8AYH - chains C and A of the 3 polymer chains in the assembly; structure by electron microscopy, 3.35 A resolution.

# Chain C
Name: Complement C5 beta chain
Source organism: Homo sapiens
Notes: fragment: beta chain
Reference sequence: P01031 (CO5_HUMAN); numbering as in UniProt (aligned over 19-675)
Chain sequence (657 residues; each row starts with the number of its first residue):
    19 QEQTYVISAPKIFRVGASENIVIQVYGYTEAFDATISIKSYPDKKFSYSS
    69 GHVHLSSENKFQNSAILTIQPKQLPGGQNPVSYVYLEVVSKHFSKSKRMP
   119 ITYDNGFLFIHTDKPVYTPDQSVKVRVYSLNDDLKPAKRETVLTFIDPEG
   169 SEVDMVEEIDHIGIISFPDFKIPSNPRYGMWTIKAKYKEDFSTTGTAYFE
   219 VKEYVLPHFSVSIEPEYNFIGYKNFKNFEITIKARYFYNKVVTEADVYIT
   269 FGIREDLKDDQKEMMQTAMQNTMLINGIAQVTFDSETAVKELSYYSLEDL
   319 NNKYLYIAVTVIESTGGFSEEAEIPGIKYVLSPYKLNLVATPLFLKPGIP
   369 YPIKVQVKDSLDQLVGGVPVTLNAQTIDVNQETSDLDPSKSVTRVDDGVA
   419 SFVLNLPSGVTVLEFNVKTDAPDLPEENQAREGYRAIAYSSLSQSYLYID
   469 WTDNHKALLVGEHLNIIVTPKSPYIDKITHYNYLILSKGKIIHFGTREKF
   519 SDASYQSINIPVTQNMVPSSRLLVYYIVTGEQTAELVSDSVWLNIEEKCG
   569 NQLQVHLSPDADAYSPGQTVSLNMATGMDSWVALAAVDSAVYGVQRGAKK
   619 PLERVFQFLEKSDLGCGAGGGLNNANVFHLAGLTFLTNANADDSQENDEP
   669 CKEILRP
Disordered / not traced: 19, 612-619
Cystine bridges: C634-C669

# Chain A
Name: Complement C5 alpha chain
Source organism: Homo sapiens
Reference sequence: P01031 (CO5_HUMAN); residue numbers follow UniProt; this construct covers 678-1676
Chain sequence (999 residues; numbered 678 to 1676; the number before each row is that of its first residue):
   678 TLQKKIEEIAAKYKHSVVKKCCYDGACVNNDETCEQRAARISLGPRCIKA
   728 FTECCVVASQLRANISHKDMQLGRLHMKTLLPVSKPEIRSYFPESWLWEV
   778 HLVPRRKQLQFALPDSLTTWEIQGVGISNTGICVADTVKAKVFKDVFLEM
   828 NIPYSVVRGEQIQLKGTVYNYRTSGMQFCVKMSAVEGICTSESPVIDHQG
   878 TKSSKCVRQKVEGSSSHLVTFTVLPLEIGLHNINFSLETWFGKEILVKTL
   928 RVVPEGVKRESYSGVTLDPRGIYGTISRRKEFPYRIPLDLVPKTEIKRIL
   978 SVKGLLVGEILSAVLSQEGINILTHLPKGSAEAELMSVVPVFYVFHYLET
  1028 GNHWNIFHSDPLIEKQKLKKKLKEGMLSIMSYRNADYSYSVWKGGSASTW
  1078 LTAFALRVLGQVNKYVEQNQNSICNSLLWLVENYQLDNGSFKENSQYQPI
  1128 KLQGTLPVEARENSLYLTAFTVIGIRKAFDICPLVKIDTALIKADNFLLE
  1178 NTLPAQSTFTLAISAYALSLGDKTHPQFRSIVSALKREALVKGNPPIYRF
  1228 WKDNLQHKDSSVPNTGTARMVETTAYALLTSLNLKDINYVNPVIKWLSEE
  1278 QRYGGGFYSTQDTINAIEGLTEYSLLVKQLRLSMDIDVSYKHKGALHNYK
  1328 MTDKNFLGRPVEVLLNDDLIVSTGFGSGLATVHVTTVVHKTSTSEEVCSF
  1378 YLKIDTQDIEASHYRGYGNSDYKRIVACASYKPSREESSSGSSHAVMDIS
  1428 LPTGISANEEDLKALVEGVDQLFTDYQIKDGHVILQLNSIPSSDFLCVRF
  1478 RIFELFEVGFLSPATFTVYEYHRPDKQCTMFYSTSNIKIQKVCEGAACKC
  1528 VEADCGQMQEELDLTISAETRKQTACKPEIAYAYKVSITSITVENVFVKY
  1578 KATLLDIYKTGEAVAEKDSEITFIKKVTCTNAELVKGRQYLIMGKEALQI
  1628 KYNFSFRYIYPLDSLTWIEYWPRDTTCSSCQAFLANLDEFAEDIFLNGC
Disordered / not traced: 869-879, 1389-1398, 1514-1676
Cystine bridges: C698-C724, C699-C731, C711-C732, C856-C883, C1101-C1159, C1375-C1505, C1405-C1474
Residues lining bound ligands: H1H (5-methoxy-2-[[(1S)-1-(2-methoxyphenyl)ethyl]carbamoylamino]-4-(4-methylpentoxy)benzoic acid): I683, I686, Y700, A703, C704, V705, C731, V734, A735, R739, H744, M747, Q748, G750, R751, M754

# Interface between chain C and chain A
Pairs across the interface (187; chain C residue first):
  H129(C) with W775(A)
  D131(C) with S772(A); W775(A)
  K132(C) with P770(A)
  T136(C) with I765(A); Y768(A)
  Q139(C) with Y768(A), hydrogen bond; F769(A), hydrogen bond (side chain-backbone)
  K142(C) with S772(A); W775(A)
  V143(C) with W775(A)
  R144(C) with W775(A); E776(A)
  L148(C) with I804(A), hydrophobic; I809(A), hydrophobic
  L152(C) with T807(A); G808(A)
  K153(C) with N806(A), hydrogen bond (side chain-backbone); T807(A)
  P154(C) with I804(A), hydrophobic; S805(A)
  V171(C) with L1054(A), hydrophobic
  D172(C) with K1050(A), salt bridge
  I180(C) with I804(A)
  G181(C) with I804(A)
  I182(C) with V777(A), hydrophobic; I804(A), hydrophobic
  P186(C) with K1047(A)
  F188(C) with L1054(A), hydrophobic
  K189(C) with L1054(A)
  P191(C) with L1054(A), hydrophobic
  S192(C) with K1005(A)
  N193(C) with S1058(A), hydrogen bond (backbone-side chain); Y1059(A); K1070(A)
  P194(C) with S1058(A)
  R195(C) with M1057(A), hydrogen bond (side chain-backbone); S1058(A); R1060(A), hydrogen bond (side chain-backbone)
  Y196(C) with P763(A), hydrophobic
  K220(C) with P763(A); I765(A)
  E221(C) with P763(A), hydrogen bond (backbone-backbone); E764(A); I765(A), hydrogen bond (backbone-backbone)
  Y222(C) with I765(A); S767(A); Y768(A)
  V223(C) with E764(A); I765(A); R766(A)
  H226(C) with E1437(A)
  Y256(C) with E826(A); Y846(A), hydrophobic; Y848(A)
  N257(C) with N847(A); Y848(A)
  K258(C) with Y846(A); S893(A)
  Y266(C) with Q748(A); L749(A), hydrophobic; L752(A)
  I267(C) with L752(A)
  T268(C) with L752(A)
  D278(C) with V760(A)
  Q279(C) with H692(A), hydrogen bond
  E281(C) with K691(A), salt bridge
  M282(C) with T756(A)
  Q284(C) with L679(A); E684(A); H753(A)
  M287(C) with L679(A), hydrophobic; H753(A)
  Q288(C) with L749(A)
  N289(C) with K745(A); L749(A)
  Y324(C) with K755(A)
  A326(C) with K755(A)
  T328(C) with L752(A)
  I330(C) with Q748(A)
  T333(C) with Y1399(A)
  G334(C) with Y1399(A), hydrogen bond (backbone-side chain)
  F336(C) with N1435(A)
  S337(C) with R751(A), hydrogen bond
  E338(C) with R766(A), salt bridge
  E341(C) with S761(A), hydrogen bond
  C567(C) with C810(A), disulfide
  G568(C) with T807(A)
  N569(C) with S805(A), hydrogen bond
  L571(C) with G803(A); C810(A); A812(A), hydrophobic
  V573(C) with V815(A)
  L575(C) with K816(A); A817(A), hydrophobic
  D580(C) with K818(A)
  A581(C) with K818(A); F820(A)
  Y582(C) with L790(A), hydrophobic; K818(A), hydrogen bond (backbone-backbone); V819(A); F820(A)
  S583(C) with V819(A)
  P584(C) with D792(A); V819(A); K821(A)
  G585(C) with L790(A), hydrogen bond (backbone-backbone); D792(A)
  Q586(C) with F788(A); A789(A); L790(A), hydrogen bond (backbone-backbone)
  T587(C) with F788(A)
  V588(C) with Q787(A); F788(A), hydrogen bond (backbone-backbone); L790(A), hydrophobic
  S589(C) with Q785(A), hydrogen bond; L786(A); Q787(A)
  L590(C) with L774(A), hydrophobic; K784(A); Q785(A); L786(A), hydrogen bond (backbone-backbone); F788(A), hydrophobic
  N591(C) with K784(A); Q785(A)
  M592(C) with V780(A), hydrophobic; R783(A); K784(A), hydrogen bond (backbone-backbone); L786(A), hydrophobic
  A593(C) with R782(A); R783(A)
  T594(C) with V780(A); R782(A), hydrogen bond (backbone-backbone)
  G595(C) with R782(A)
  M596(C) with V780(A); R782(A)
  D597(C) with V780(A); P781(A); S805(A)
  S598(C) with H778(A); L779(A); V780(A), hydrogen bond (backbone-backbone); S805(A)
  W599(C) with H778(A); L779(A); V802(A); G803(A); I804(A), hydrogen bond (backbone-backbone)
  V600(C) with V777(A); H778(A), hydrogen bond (backbone-backbone); V780(A), hydrophobic; V802(A)
  A601(C) with E776(A); V777(A), hydrophobic; Q800(A); G801(A); V802(A), hydrogen bond (backbone-backbone)
  L602(C) with L774(A); W775(A); E776(A), hydrogen bond (backbone-backbone); Q800(A)
  A603(C) with L774(A), hydrogen bond (backbone-backbone); W775(A), hydrophobic; E798(A); I799(A); Q800(A), hydrogen bond (backbone-backbone)
  A604(C) with S772(A), hydrogen bond (backbone-side chain); W773(A), hydrogen bond (backbone-backbone); L774(A); E798(A); I799(A), hydrophobic
  V605(C) with S772(A); W797(A); E798(A), hydrogen bond (backbone-backbone)
  D606(C) with F769(A); P770(A); T795(A), hydrogen bond; W797(A)
  S607(C) with T796(A), hydrogen bond (side chain-backbone); E798(A)
  A608(C) with F769(A)
  V609(C) with F769(A), hydrophobic
  E621(C) with Q800(A); V802(A); V811(A)
  V623(C) with V811(A), hydrophobic
  L627(C) with I809(A), hydrophobic
Interface residues without a listed pair, chain C (108 interface residues in all): F127, T130, Y146, S169, S184, D187, G197, P225, F255, K280, G335, E339, Q570, Y610
Interface residues without a listed pair, chain A (98 interface residues in all): E771, P791, S793, L794, D813, F824, T844, S891, S892, E1011, E1051, S1055, N1061, F1480
Inter-chain disulfides: C567(C)-C810(A)

# In short
The interface between chain C and chain A involves 108 residues on one side and 98 on the other; the contacts
include 1 disulfide bond, 33 hydrogen bonds and 3 salt bridges. Among the polar pairs are D172(C)-K1050(A),
E281(C)-K691(A) and E338(C)-R766(A).
Here chain C is Complement C5 beta chain and chain A is Complement C5 alpha chain, both from Homo sapiens.
Entry 8AYH (Structure of Complement C5 in Complex with small molecule inhibitor and CVF) was determined by
electron microscopy.
